Entry 7QQF (X-ray diffraction, 2.43 A resolution); this record covers chains A and D.

== Chain A (and D) ==
Protein: Myogenesis-regulating glycosidase
Source organism: Homo sapiens
Notes: EC 3.2.1.-; chain D of this document is another copy of the same molecule, construct and numbering; everything in this record applies to it too
UniProtKB: Q6NSJ0 (MYORG_HUMAN); numbering as in UniProt (aligned over 80-714)
Chain sequence (636 residues; each row starts with the number of its first residue):
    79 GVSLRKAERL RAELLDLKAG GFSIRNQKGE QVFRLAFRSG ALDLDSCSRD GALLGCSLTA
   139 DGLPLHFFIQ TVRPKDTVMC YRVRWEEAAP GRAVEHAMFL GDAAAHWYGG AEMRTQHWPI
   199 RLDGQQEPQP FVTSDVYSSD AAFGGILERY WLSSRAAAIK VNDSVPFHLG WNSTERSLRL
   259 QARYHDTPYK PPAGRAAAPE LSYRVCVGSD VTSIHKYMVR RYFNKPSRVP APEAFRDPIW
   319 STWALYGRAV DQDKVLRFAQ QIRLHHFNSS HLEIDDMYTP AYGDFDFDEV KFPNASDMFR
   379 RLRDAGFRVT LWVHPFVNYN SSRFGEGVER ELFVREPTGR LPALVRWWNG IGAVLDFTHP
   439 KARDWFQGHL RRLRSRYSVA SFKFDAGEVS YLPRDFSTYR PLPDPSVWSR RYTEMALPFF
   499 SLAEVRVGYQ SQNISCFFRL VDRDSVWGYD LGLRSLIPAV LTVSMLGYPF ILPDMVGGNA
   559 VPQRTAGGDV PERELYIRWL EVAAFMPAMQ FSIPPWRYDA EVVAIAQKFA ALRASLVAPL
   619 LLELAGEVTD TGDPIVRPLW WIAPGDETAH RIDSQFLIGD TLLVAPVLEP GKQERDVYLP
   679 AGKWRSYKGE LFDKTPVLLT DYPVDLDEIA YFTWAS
Not modelled in the structure: 79-91, 166-170, 271-276 (chain D: 79-99, 120-143, 166-168, 271-276, 714)
Disulfide bonds: C125-C134, C158-C284
Covalently attached groups: N-acetylglucosamine (NAG) linked to N240, N250, N346, N372, N511
Construct notes: expression tag (79)
Ligand contacts: malonate ion (MLI): R160, R282, R299, Y300
From the paper describing this entry:
  - post-translational modification sites: N240, N250, N346, N372, N398, N511
  - catalytic residues: D463, D520
  - mutagenesis - D520N: abolished catalytic activity on 4MU-Gal
  - specificity-determining residues: W321
  - specificity-determining residues: K461 (proposed by the authors, not directly observed)
  - specificity-determining residues: W426, R504 (from molecular simulation)

== Chain A / chain D interface ==
Residue-residue contacts - 16 pairs, chain A then chain D:
  Y397(A) with F402(D), hydrophobic; G403(D); V406(D), hydrophobic
  F402(A) with Y397(D), hydrophobic
  G403(A) with Y397(D)
  V406(A) with Y397(D), hydrophobic; I429(D), hydrophobic
  L419(A) with L422(D); V423(D), hydrophobic; R424(D)
  P420(A) with L422(D)
  L422(A) with L419(D); P420(D)
  V423(A) with L419(D)
  R424(A) with L419(D)
  I429(A) with V406(D), hydrophobic
Other interface residues (no listed pair), chain A (12 interface residues in all): E407, R418
Other interface residues (no listed pair), chain D (11 interface residues in all): R418

== Overview ==
Chain A and chain D form an interface of 12 and 11 residues respectively. Ligands of chain A: malonate ion.
Covalently linked N-acetylglucosamine: at N240(A), N250(A), N346(A), N372(A) and N511(A). The paper reports
catalytic residues D463(A) and D520(A); D520N of chain A abolishes catalytic activity on 4MU-Gal.
Both chains are Myogenesis-regulating glycosidase (Homo sapiens). Entry 7QQF (Crystal structure of unliganded
MYORG) was determined by X-ray diffraction (same publication as 7QQG and 7QQH).
